PDB entry 5CZ6 | X-ray diffraction, 2.70 A resolution | chains Q and R of the 28 polymer chains in the assembly

[Chain Q]
Molecule: Proteasome subunit alpha type-4
From: Saccharomyces cerevisiae (strain ATCC 204508 / S288c)
Notes: EC 3.4.25.1
Reference sequence: P40303 (PSA4_YEAST); residues -1 to 252 here correspond to UniProt positions 1-254 (UniProt number = residue number + 2)
Chain sequence (254 residues; each row starts with the number of its first residue; numbers below 1 keep their minus sign (Met-1 is residue -1)):
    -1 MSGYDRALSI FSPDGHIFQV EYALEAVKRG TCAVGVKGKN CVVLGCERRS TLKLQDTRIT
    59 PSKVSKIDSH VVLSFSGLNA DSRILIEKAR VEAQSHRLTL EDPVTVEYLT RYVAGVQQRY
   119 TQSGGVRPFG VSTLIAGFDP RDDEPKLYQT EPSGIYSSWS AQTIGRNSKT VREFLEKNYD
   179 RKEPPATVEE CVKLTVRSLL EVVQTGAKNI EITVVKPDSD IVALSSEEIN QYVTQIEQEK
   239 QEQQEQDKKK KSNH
Not modelled in the structure: -1 to 0, 241-252
Swiss-Prot annotation at these positions:
  - modified residue: Thr58 (Phosphothreonine)

[Chain R]
Molecule: Proteasome subunit alpha type-5
From: Saccharomyces cerevisiae (strain ATCC 204508 / S288c)
Notes: EC 3.4.25.1
Reference sequence: P32379 (PSA5_YEAST); residues -7 to 252 here correspond to UniProt positions 1-260 (UniProt number = residue number + 8)
Chain sequence (260 residues; numbered -7 to 252; the number before each row is that of its first residue; numbers below 1 keep their minus sign (Met-7 is residue -7)):
    -7 MFLTRSEYDR GVSTFSPEGR LFQVEYSLEA IKLGSTAIGI ATKEGVVLGV EKRATSPLLE
    53 SDSIEKIVEI DRHIGCAMSG LTADARSMIE HARTAAVTHN LYYDEDINVE SLTQSVCDLA
   113 LRFGEGASGE ERLMSRPFGV ALLIAGHDAD DGYQLFHAEP SGTFYRYNAK AIGSGSEGAQ
   173 AELLNEWHSS LTLKEAELLV LKILKQVMEE KLDENNAQLS CITKQDGFKI YDNEKTAELI
   233 KELKEKEAAE SPEEADVEMS
Not modelled in the structure: -7 to 0, 118-124, 243-252

[Interface between chain Q and chain R]
Residue-residue contacts (64):
  Asp3(Q) with Glu117(R)
  Arg4(Q) with Glu117(R)
  Ala5(Q) with Val4(R), hydrophobic; Glu117(R), hydrogen bond (backbone-side chain); Ser127(R)
  Ser7(Q) with Ser127(R); Arg128(R)
  Ile8(Q) with Gln15(R)
  Phe9(Q) with Gln15(R); Tyr18(R), hydrophobic; Ser19(R); Ala22(R), hydrophobic; Leu73(R), hydrophobic; Arg128(R); Pro129(R); Gly131(R)
  Ser10(Q) with Tyr18(R)
  Pro11(Q) with Tyr18(R), hydrophobic; Glu21(R)
  Asp12(Q) with Glu21(R)
  Gly13(Q) with Tyr18(R); Glu21(R); Ala22(R)
  His14(Q) with Leu25(R)
  Ile15(Q) with Leu73(R), hydrophobic; Arg128(R)
  Lys35(Q) with Glu52(R), salt bridge
  Gln116(Q) with Ala75(R); Asp76(R); Arg128(R)
  Thr119(Q) with Arg128(R), hydrogen bond (backbone-side chain)
  Gln120(Q) with Met126(R); Ser127(R), hydrogen bond (backbone-backbone); Arg128(R); Pro129(R); Phe130(R)
  Ser121(Q) with Ser127(R), hydrogen bond (backbone-side chain)
  Gly122(Q) with Ser127(R)
  Ser151(Q) with Ala75(R)
  Gly152(Q) with Ala75(R)
  Ile153(Q) with Thr74(R); Ala75(R), hydrophobic
  Ser155(Q) with Leu51(R); Ser55(R)
  Ser156(Q) with Leu51(R); Glu52(R), hydrogen bond; Ser55(R), hydrogen bond (backbone-side chain)
  Trp157(Q) with Thr47(R); Ser48(R); Leu50(R); Leu51(R); Glu52(R)
  Ser158(Q) with Leu50(R), hydrogen bond (backbone-backbone); Glu52(R), hydrogen bond
  Ala159(Q) with Leu50(R)
  Leu173(Q) with Leu50(R), hydrophobic
  Glu174(Q) with Ser48(R), hydrogen bond; Pro49(R); Leu50(R)
  Tyr177(Q) with Leu50(R), hydrophobic
  Arg179(Q) with Pro49(R), hydrogen bond (side chain-backbone); Leu50(R); Leu51(R), hydrogen bond (side chain-backbone); Glu52(R)
Interface residues without a listed pair, chain Q (31 interface residues in all): Arg170
Interface residues without a listed pair, chain R (26 interface residues in all): Asp1

[Summary]
The interface between chain Q and chain R involves 31 residues on one side and 26 on the other; the contacts
include 11 hydrogen bonds and 1 salt bridge. Among the polar pairs are Lys35(Q)-Glu52(R), Ala5(Q)-Glu117(R)
and Thr119(Q)-Arg128(R).
Here chain Q is Proteasome subunit alpha type-4 and chain R is Proteasome subunit alpha type-5, both from
Saccharomyces cerevisiae (strain ATCC 204508 / S288c). Entry 5CZ6 (Yeast 20S proteasome beta5-T1A mutant in
complex with Syringolin A, propeptide expressed in trans) was determined by X-ray diffraction, deposited
together with 5CZ4, 5CZ5, 5CZ7, 5CZ8, 5CZ9, 5CZA and 16 further entries.
